6X18 - chains P and R of the 6 polymer chains in the assembly; structure by electron microscopy, 2.10 A resolution.

Chain P:
Protein: Glucagon
UniProtKB: P01275 (GLUC_HUMAN); residues 7-36 here correspond to UniProt positions 98-127 (UniProt number = residue number + 91)
Amino-acid sequence (30 residues; each row starts with the number of its first residue):
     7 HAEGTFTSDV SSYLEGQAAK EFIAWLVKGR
Curated features (UniProtKB/Swiss-Prot):
  - modified residue: Ser14 (Phosphoserine), Ser17 (Phosphoserine), Arg36 (Arginine amide)
From the paper describing this entry:
  - contacts within the chain: His7-Thr11 (hydrogen bond)
  - conformationally variable residues: Lys34

Chain R:
Protein: Glucagon-like peptide 1 receptor
Organism: Homo sapiens
UniProtKB: P43220 (GLP1R_HUMAN); residues 24-463 here = UniProt positions 24-463
Amino-acid sequence (491 residues; numbered -8 to 482; the number before each row is that of its first residue; numbers below 1 keep their minus sign (Met-8 is residue -8)):
    -8 MKTIIALSYI FCLVFADYKD DDDLEVLFQG PARPQGATVS LWETVQKWRE YRRQCQRSLT
    52 EDPPPATDLF CNRTFDEYAC WPDGEPGSFV NVSCPWYLPW ASSVPQGHVY RFCTAEGLWL
   112 QKDNSSLPWR DLSECEESKR GERSSPEEQL LFLYIIYTVG YALSFSALVI ASAILLGFRH
   172 LHCTRNYIHL NLFASFILRA LSVFIKDAAL KWMYSTAAQQ HQWDGLLSYQ DSLSCRLVFL
   232 LMQYCVAANY YWLLVEGVYL YTLLAFSVFS EQWIFRLYVS IGWGVPLLFV VPWGIVKYLY
   292 EDEGCWTRNS NMNYWLIIRL PILFAIGVNF LIFVRVICIV VSKLKANLMC KTDIKCRLAK
   352 STLTLIPLLG THEVIFAFVM DEHARGTLRF IKLFTELSFT SFQGLMVAIL YCFVNNEVQL
   412 EFRKSWERWR LEHLHIQRDS SMKPLKCPTS SLSSGATAGS SMYTATCQAS CSPAGLEVLF
   472 QGPHHHHHHH H
Unresolved in the structure: -8 to 28, 130-135, 339-343, 424-482
Cystine bridges: Cys46-Cys71, Cys62-Cys104, Cys85-Cys126, Cys226-Cys296
Differences from the reference sequence: initiating methionine (-8); expression tag (-7 to 23, 464-482); conflict Phe260 (Leu in P43220)
From the paper describing this entry:
  - mutagenesis - W33A, F385A: unchanged signaling with Glucagon (chain P)
  - contacts within the chain: Tyr148-Asp198 (hydrogen bond), Lys197-Asp198 (salt bridge), Trp306-Arg310, Arg310-Glu373, Trp306-Asp372, Asp372-Arg380
  - mutagenesis - R310A (1,000-fold), D372A (1,000-fold), E373A (1,000-fold), K383A (1,000-fold): decreased signaling with Glucagon (chain P) (citing earlier work)
  - mutagenesis - R380A: decreased signaling with Glucagon (chain P)
  - conformationally variable residues (domain motion, side-chain flip): Thr51, Tyr148, Asp215
  - specificity-determining residues: Trp33

How chain P and chain R interact:
Contacting residue pairs - 65 pairs, chain P then chain R:
  His7(P) - Gln234(R)  hydrogen bond
  His7(P) - Val237(R)
  His7(P) - Trp306(R)
  His7(P) - Ile309(R)
  His7(P) - Arg310(R)
  His7(P) - Ile313(R)
  Ala8(P) - Leu384(R)
  Ala8(P) - Glu387(R)
  Ala8(P) - Leu388(R)  hydrophobic
  Glu9(P) - Tyr152(R)  hydrogen bond
  Glu9(P) - Arg190(R)  salt bridge
  Glu9(P) - Leu388(R)
  Gly10(P) - Asn300(R)
  Gly10(P) - Trp306(R)
  Thr11(P) - Trp306(R)
  Thr11(P) - Asp372(R)
  Thr11(P) - Arg380(R)
  Thr11(P) - Leu384(R)
  Phe12(P) - Leu141(R)
  Phe12(P) - Leu144(R)  hydrophobic
  Phe12(P) - Tyr148(R)
  Phe12(P) - Leu388(R)  hydrophobic
  Thr13(P) - Lys197(R)  hydrogen bond
  Thr13(P) - Phe230(R)
  Thr13(P) - Met233(R)
  Thr13(P) - Thr298(R)
  Ser14(P) - Thr298(R)  hydrogen bond (backbone-backbone)
  Ser14(P) - Arg299(R)
  Ser14(P) - Asn300(R)  hydrogen bond (side chain-backbone)
  Asp15(P) - Arg380(R)  salt bridge
  Asp15(P) - Leu384(R)
  Val16(P) - Leu201(R)  hydrophobic
  Ser17(P) - Tyr205(R)  hydrogen bond
  Ser17(P) - Thr298(R)  hydrogen bond
  Ser17(P) - Arg299(R)  hydrogen bond
  Ser18(P) - Arg299(R)
  Tyr19(P) - Pro137(R)  hydrophobic
  Tyr19(P) - Glu138(R)
  Leu20(P) - Tyr205(R)
  Glu21(P) - Val30(R)
  Glu21(P) - Ser31(R)
  Glu21(P) - Leu32(R)  hydrogen bond (side chain-backbone)
  Glu21(P) - Tyr205(R)
  Glu21(P) - Gln221(R)
  Glu21(P) - Arg299(R)  salt bridge
  Ala24(P) - Leu32(R)
  Ala24(P) - Gln210(R)
  Lys26(P) - Glu128(R)
  Glu27(P) - Gln210(R)  hydrogen bond
  Phe28(P) - Leu32(R)  hydrophobic
  Phe28(P) - Thr35(R)
  Phe28(P) - Trp39(R)  hydrophobic
  Phe28(P) - Trp214(R)  hydrophobic
  Ile29(P) - Thr35(R)
  Ile29(P) - Tyr69(R)  hydrophobic
  Ile29(P) - Pro90(R)
  Ile29(P) - Trp91(R)  hydrophobic
  Trp31(P) - Trp214(R)  hydrophobic
  Leu32(P) - Trp39(R)
  Leu32(P) - Glu68(R)
  Leu32(P) - Tyr69(R)
  Val33(P) - Tyr69(R)  hydrophobic
  Val33(P) - Arg121(R)  hydrogen bond (backbone-side chain)
  Arg36(P) - Trp39(R)
  Arg36(P) - Glu68(R)  salt bridge
Interface residues without a listed pair, chain P (27 interface residues in all): Gly22, Ala25, Gly35
Interface residues without a listed pair, chain R (52 interface residues in all): Val36, Arg43, Asp67, Tyr88, Leu89, Leu123, Tyr145, Val194, Gln211, Asp215, Tyr241, Thr391
Interface features reported in the paper:
  - pairs named by the authors: Tyr148(R)-Phe12(P) (pi stacking), Tyr152(R)-Glu9(P) (hydrogen bond), Arg190(R)-Glu9(P) (hydrogen bond), Lys197(R)-Thr13(P) (hydrogen bond), Tyr205(R)-Ser17(P) (hydrogen bond), Tyr205(R)-Glu21(P) (hydrogen bond), Gln234(R)-His7(P), Val237(R)-His7(P) (hydrophobic contact), Trp306(R)-His7(P), Arg310(R)-His7(P), Ile313(R)-His7(P) (hydrophobic contact), Arg380(R)-Asp15(P) (salt bridge), Glu387(R)-Ala8(P) (hydrophobic contact), Leu388(R)-Ala8(P) (hydrophobic contact), Leu388(R)-Glu9(P) (hydrophobic contact)
  - interface residues, chain P: His7(P), Glu21(P)
  - interface residues, chain R: Ser31(R), Leu32(R), Pro137(R), Glu138(R), Leu141(R), Leu144(R), Tyr145(R), Tyr148(R), Leu201(R), Phe230(R), Met233(R), Tyr241(R), Thr298(R), Arg299(R), Asn300(R), Asp372(R), Leu384(R)

In short:
The interface between chain P and chain R involves 27 residues on one side and 52 on the other, with 11
hydrogen bonds and 4 salt bridges. Polar pairs include Glu9(P)-Arg190(R), Asp15(P)-Arg380(R) and
Glu21(P)-Arg299(R). The authors report pi stacking between Tyr148(R) and Phe12(P); hydrogen bonds between
Tyr152(R) and Glu9(P), Arg190(R) and Glu9(P) and Lys197(R) and Thr13(P) among others; contacts between
Gln234(R) and His7(P), Trp306(R) and His7(P) and Arg310(R) and His7(P). The paper reports that R310A, D372A
and E373A of chain R, among others, reduce signaling with Glucagon (chain P); interface residues His7(P),
Glu21(P) and Ser31(R) among others; 7 substitutions were tested in all.
Here chain P is Glucagon and chain R is Glucagon-like peptide 1 receptor (Homo sapiens). Entry 6X18 (GLP-1
peptide hormone bound to Glucagon-Like peptide-1 (GLP-1) Receptor) was determined by electron microscopy,
deposited together with 6X19 and 6X1A.
